PDB entry 3OFN | X-ray diffraction, 3.20 A resolution | chains B and F of the 9 polymer chains in the assembly

== Chain B ==
Protein: ATP synthase subunit alpha
Source organism: Saccharomyces cerevisiae
Notes: EC 3.6.3.14
UniProt: P07251 (ATPA_YEAST); residues 1-510 here correspond to UniProt positions 36-545 (UniProt number = residue number + 35)
Amino-acid sequence (510 residues; numbered 1 to 510; the number before each row is that of its first residue):
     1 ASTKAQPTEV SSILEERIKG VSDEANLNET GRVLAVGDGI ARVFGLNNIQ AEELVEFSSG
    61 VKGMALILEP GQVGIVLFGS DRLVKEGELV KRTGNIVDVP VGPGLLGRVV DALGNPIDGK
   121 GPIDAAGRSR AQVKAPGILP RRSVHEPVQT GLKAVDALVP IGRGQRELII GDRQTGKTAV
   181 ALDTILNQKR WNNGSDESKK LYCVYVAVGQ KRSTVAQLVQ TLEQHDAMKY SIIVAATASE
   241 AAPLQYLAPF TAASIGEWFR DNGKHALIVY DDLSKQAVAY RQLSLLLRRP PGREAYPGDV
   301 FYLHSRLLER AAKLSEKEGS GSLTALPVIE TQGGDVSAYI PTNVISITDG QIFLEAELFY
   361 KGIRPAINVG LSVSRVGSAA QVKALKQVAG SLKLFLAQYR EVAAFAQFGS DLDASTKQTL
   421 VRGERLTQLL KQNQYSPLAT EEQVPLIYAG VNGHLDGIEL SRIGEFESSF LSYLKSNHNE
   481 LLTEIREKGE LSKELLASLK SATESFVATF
Not modelled in the structure: 1-24
Differences from the reference sequence: engineered mutation Ile67 (Asn102 in P07251)
Metal / ion sites: Mg2+: Thr178 (together with AMP-PNP)
Residues lining bound ligands:
  - AMP-PNP (ANP; phosphoaminophosphonic acid-adenylate ester), molecule 1: Asp172, Arg173, Gln174, Thr175, Gly176, Lys177, Thr178, Ala179, Glu330, Phe359, Arg364, Pro365, Gln432, Asn433, Gln434, Tyr435
  - AMP-PNP (ANP), molecule 2: Ile345, Ser346, Val373, Arg375
UniProt features mapped onto this chain:
  - binding site (ATP): Gly171 to Thr178
  - site: Ser372 (Required for activity)
  - modified residue (Phosphoserine): Ser22, Ser143

== Chain F ==
Protein: ATP synthase subunit beta
Source organism: Saccharomyces cerevisiae
Notes: EC 3.6.3.14
UniProt: P00830 (ATPB_YEAST); residues 3-478 here correspond to UniProt positions 36-511 (UniProt number = residue number + 33)
Amino-acid sequence (484 residues; numbered -5 to 478; the number before each row is that of its first residue; numbers below 1 keep their minus sign (Ala-5 is residue -5)):
    -5 ASHHHHHHAA QSTPITGKVT AVIGAIVDVH FEQSELPAIL NALEIKTPQG KLVLEVAQHL
    55 GENTVRTIAM DGTEGLVRGE KVLDTGGPIS VPVGRETLGR IINVIGEPID ERGPIKSKLR
   115 KPIHADPPSF AEQSTSAEIL ETGIKVVDLL APYARGGKIG LFGGAGVGKT VFIQELINNI
   175 AKAHGGFSVF TGVGERTREG NDLYREMKET GVINLEGESK VALVFGQMNE PPGARARVAL
   235 TGLTIAEYFR DEEGQDVLLF IDNIFRFTQA GSEVSALLGR IPSAVGYQPT LATDMGLLQE
   295 RITTTKKGSV TSVQAVYVPA DDLTDPAPAT TFAHLDATTV LSRGISELGI YPAVDPLDSK
   355 SRLLDAAVVG QEHYDVASKV QETLQTYKSL QDIIAILGMD ELSEQDKLTV ERARKIQRFL
   415 SQPFAVAEVF TGIPGKLVRL KDTVASFKAV LEGKYDNIPE HAFYMVGGIE DVVAKAEKLA
   475 AEAN
Not modelled in the structure: -5 to 6, 476-478
Differences from the reference sequence: expression tag (-5 to 2)
Metal / ion sites: Mg2+: Thr164 (together with AMP-PNP)
Residues lining bound ligands:
  - AMP-PNP (ANP; phosphoaminophosphonic acid-adenylate ester), molecule 1: Gly158, Ala159, Gly160, Val161, Gly162, Lys163, Thr164, Val165, Glu189, Arg190, Glu193, Tyr311, Tyr345, Pro346, Phe418, Ala421, Phe424, Thr425
  - AMP-PNP (ANP), molecule 2: Arg356, Asp359, Tyr368
UniProt features mapped onto this chain:
  - binding site (ATP): Gly157 to Thr164
  - modified residue: Thr79 (Phosphothreonine), Thr204 (Phosphothreonine), Ser340 (Phosphoserine)

== Interface between chain B and chain F ==
Contacting residue pairs - 92 pairs, chain B then chain F:
  Gly45(B) - Arg72(F)
  Leu46(B) - Arg72(F)  hydrogen bond (backbone-side chain)
  Asn47(B) - Val71(F)
  Asn47(B) - Arg72(F)  hydrogen bond (backbone-side chain)
  Asn48(B) - Val71(F)
  Ile49(B) - Val71(F)
  Ile49(B) - Arg72(F)
  Gln50(B) - Gly69(F)
  Gln50(B) - Leu70(F)
  Ala51(B) - Thr67(F)
  Ala51(B) - Glu68(F)
  Ala51(B) - Gly69(F)  hydrogen bond (backbone-backbone)
  Ala51(B) - Leu70(F)  hydrogen bond (backbone-backbone)
  Glu52(B) - Glu68(F)
  Ile67(B) - Val16(F)
  Ile67(B) - Ile17(F)  hydrophobic
  Leu68(B) - Ala15(F)
  Leu68(B) - Val16(F)  hydrogen bond (backbone-backbone)
  Leu68(B) - Leu70(F)
  Glu69(B) - Thr14(F)
  Glu69(B) - Arg72(F)  hydrogen bond (backbone-side chain)
  Pro70(B) - Thr14(F)
  Pro70(B) - Ala15(F)
  Val73(B) - Arg72(F)
  Ile96(B) - Gly69(F)
  Lys134(B) - Asp65(F)  salt bridge
  Lys134(B) - Asn223(F)
  Lys134(B) - Glu224(F)  salt bridge
  Lys134(B) - Pro225(F)
  Ala135(B) - Asn223(F)  hydrogen bond (backbone-side chain)
  Gly137(B) - Thr191(F)
  Ile138(B) - Ile95(F)  hydrophobic
  Ile138(B) - Ile103(F)  hydrophobic
  Ile138(B) - Thr191(F)
  Ile138(B) - Asn195(F)  hydrogen bond (backbone-side chain)
  Ile138(B) - Phe219(F)  hydrophobic
  Leu139(B) - Asp104(F)
  Leu139(B) - Glu105(F)
  Leu139(B) - Tyr198(F)  hydrophobic
  Arg141(B) - Thr191(F)
  Arg141(B) - Asn195(F)  hydrogen bond (backbone-side chain)
  Ser143(B) - Arg199(F)  hydrogen bond
  Arg166(B) - Arg192(F)
  Pro290(B) - Ala270(F)
  Pro290(B) - Pro276(F)  hydrophobic
  Gly292(B) - Val279(F)
  Arg293(B) - Val279(F)
  Arg293(B) - Ala314(F)
  Arg293(B) - Asp316(F)  salt bridge
  Arg293(B) - Asp319(F)  salt bridge
  Asp299(B) - Glu267(F)
  Phe301(B) - Met222(F)  hydrophobic
  Phe301(B) - Arg260(F)
  Phe301(B) - Gln263(F)
  Tyr302(B) - Met222(F)
  Tyr302(B) - Asn223(F)
  Tyr302(B) - Glu224(F)
  Tyr302(B) - Pro225(F)
  Tyr302(B) - Pro226(F)
  Tyr302(B) - Arg229(F)
  Tyr302(B) - Glu267(F)
  Ser305(B) - Met222(F)  hydrogen bond (side chain-backbone)
  Arg306(B) - Met222(F)
  Glu309(B) - Arg190(F)
  Glu309(B) - Thr191(F)  hydrogen bond
  Glu309(B) - Met222(F)
  Glu309(B) - Asn223(F)  hydrogen bond (side chain-backbone)
  Lys317(B) - Glu105(F)  salt bridge
  Ser337(B) - Ala314(F)
  Ser337(B) - Asp315(F)  hydrogen bond
  Tyr339(B) - Ala314(F)
  Thr342(B) - Ala159(F)
  Thr342(B) - Tyr311(F)  hydrogen bond (backbone-side chain)
  Thr342(B) - Ala314(F)
  Asn343(B) - Tyr311(F)  hydrogen bond (backbone-side chain)
  Ile345(B) - Ala159(F)  hydrophobic
  Ile345(B) - Arg190(F)  hydrogen bond (backbone-side chain)
  Ser346(B) - Ala159(F)
  Ser346(B) - Arg190(F)  hydrogen bond (backbone-side chain)
  Ser346(B) - Met222(F)
  Ser346(B) - Arg260(F)  hydrogen bond
  Ser346(B) - Tyr311(F)
  Ile347(B) - Arg190(F)  hydrogen bond (backbone-side chain)
  Ile347(B) - Met222(F)  hydrophobic
  Thr348(B) - Arg190(F)  hydrogen bond (backbone-side chain)
  Asp349(B) - Arg192(F)  salt bridge
  Leu371(B) - Glu341(F)
  Arg375(B) - Gly160(F)
  Arg375(B) - Arg190(F)
  Arg375(B) - Phe424(F)
  Ser378(B) - Val423(F)
  Leu394(B) - Thr425(F)
Also at the interface, not in a pair above, chain B (56 interface residues in all): Leu66, Gly71, Gln72, Arg130, Pro136, Arg289, Pro291, Gly298, Ala338, Ser374, Val376
Also at the interface, not in a pair above, chain F (56 interface residues in all): Gly18, Gly188, Glu189, Glu193, Gly194, Asp196, Ser266, Leu271, Gly280, Pro313, Arg337

== Overview ==
Chain B and chain F each contribute 56 residues to their interface, with 21 hydrogen bonds and 6 salt bridges.
Among the polar pairs are Lys134(B)-Asp65(F), Lys134(B)-Glu224(F) and Arg293(B)-Asp316(F). One AMP-PNP
molecule is bound between chain B and chain F. Chain B binds AMP-PNP.
Chain B is ATP synthase subunit alpha and chain F is ATP synthase subunit beta, both from Saccharomyces
cerevisiae; the structure, Structure of four mutant forms of yeast F1 ATPase: alpha-N67I, was determined by
X-ray diffraction, deposited together with 3OE7 and 3OEH.
